8V3T - chains E and Y of the 42 polymer chains in the assembly; structure by electron microscopy, 2.70 A resolution.

# Chain E (and Y)
Name: Tube (CD1364)
From: Clostridioides difficile
Notes: chain Y of this document is another copy of the same molecule, construct and numbering; everything in this record applies to it too
Reference sequence: A0A031WFC4 (A0A031WFC4_CLODI); residue numbers follow UniProt; this construct covers 1-142
Chain sequence (142 residues; row label = number of the first residue in the row):
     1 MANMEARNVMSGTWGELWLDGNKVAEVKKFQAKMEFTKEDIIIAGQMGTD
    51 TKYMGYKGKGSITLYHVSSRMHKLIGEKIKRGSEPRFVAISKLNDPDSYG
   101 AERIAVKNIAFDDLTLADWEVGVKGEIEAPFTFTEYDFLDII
Unresolved in the structure: 1-6

# How chain E and chain Y interact
Contacting residue pairs (73; chain E residue first):
  Tyr53(E) with Met47(Y), hydrophobic
  Met54(E) with Met47(Y)
  Gly55(E) with Met47(Y)
  Tyr56(E) with Met47(Y); Gly48(Y); Thr49(Y), hydrogen bond (backbone-backbone)
  Lys57(E) with Asp40(Y), salt bridge; Thr49(Y)
  Tyr65(E) with Val9(Y), hydrophobic
  His66(E) with Val9(Y); Met10(Y); Glu102(Y), salt bridge
  Val67(E) with Met10(Y); Tyr99(Y), hydrophobic
  Ser68(E) with Ile142(Y), hydrogen bond (side chain-backbone)
  Ser69(E) with Glu102(Y), hydrogen bond; Ile141(Y); Ile142(Y), hydrogen bond (side chain-backbone)
  His72(E) with Phe138(Y)
  Lys73(E) with Ile142(Y)
  Gly76(E) with Tyr136(Y), hydrogen bond (backbone-side chain)
  Glu77(E) with Phe138(Y)
  Ile79(E) with Met34(Y), hydrophobic; Phe36(Y), hydrophobic; Tyr53(Y), hydrogen bond (backbone-side chain)
  Lys80(E) with Tyr136(Y), hydrogen bond (side chain-backbone)
  Glu84(E) with Tyr53(Y)
  Arg86(E) with Asp50(Y), salt bridge; Thr51(Y), hydrogen bond (side chain-backbone)
  Asn108(E) with Asp50(Y), hydrogen bond
  Ala110(E) with Lys38(Y), hydrogen bond (backbone-side chain)
  Phe111(E) with Phe36(Y); Lys38(Y), hydrogen bond (backbone-side chain)
  Asp112(E) with Phe36(Y), hydrogen bond (backbone-backbone); Lys38(Y), salt bridge
  Asp113(E) with Lys33(Y); Met34(Y); Phe36(Y)
  Leu114(E) with Lys33(Y); Met34(Y), hydrogen bond (backbone-backbone)
  Thr115(E) with Lys33(Y), hydrogen bond
  Leu116(E) with Ala32(Y), hydrogen bond (backbone-backbone); Glu102(Y); Ile104(Y); Phe133(Y), hydrophobic
  Ala117(E) with Phe30(Y); Gln31(Y); Ala32(Y), hydrogen bond (backbone-backbone); Ser91(Y)
  Asp118(E) with Phe30(Y); Gln31(Y)
  Trp119(E) with Gly12(Y); Gly15(Y); Glu16(Y); Lys29(Y); Phe30(Y), hydrogen bond (backbone-backbone)
  Glu120(E) with Gly12(Y); Thr13(Y); Lys28(Y), salt bridge; Lys29(Y)
  Val121(E) with Gly12(Y); Thr13(Y); Lys28(Y), hydrogen bond (backbone-backbone)
  Gly122(E) with Thr13(Y), hydrogen bond (backbone-side chain)
  Val123(E) with Ser11(Y); Gly12(Y), hydrogen bond (backbone-backbone)
  Lys124(E) with Met10(Y)
  Gly125(E) with Val9(Y); Met10(Y), hydrogen bond (backbone-backbone)
  Thr132(E) with Lys38(Y), hydrogen bond; Thr51(Y)
  Thr134(E) with Gln46(Y); Thr49(Y)
Also at the interface, not in a pair above, chain E (38 interface residues in all): Gly82
Also at the interface, not in a pair above, chain Y (37 interface residues in all): Val27, Glu35, Tyr56, Leu93

# Summary
38 residues of chain E face 37 of chain Y across their interface; the contacts include 22 hydrogen bonds and 5
salt bridges. Polar pairs include Lys57(E)-Asp40(Y), His66(E)-Glu102(Y) and Arg86(E)-Asp50(Y).
Both chains are Tube (CD1364) (Clostridioides difficile). Entry 8V3T (CryoEM Structure of Diffocin -
precontracted - Collar) was determined by electron microscopy (same publication as 8V3W, 8V3X, 8V3Z, 8V40,
8V41 and 8V43).
